PDB entry 5ZBF | X-ray diffraction, 1.60 A resolution | chain A

Chain A:
Name: Cupin domain protein
Source organism: Microcystis aeruginosa DIANCHI905
UniProtKB: L8NZJ8 (L8NZJ8_MICAE); numbering as in UniProt (aligned over 1-208)
Sequence (216 residues; row label = number of the first residue in the row):
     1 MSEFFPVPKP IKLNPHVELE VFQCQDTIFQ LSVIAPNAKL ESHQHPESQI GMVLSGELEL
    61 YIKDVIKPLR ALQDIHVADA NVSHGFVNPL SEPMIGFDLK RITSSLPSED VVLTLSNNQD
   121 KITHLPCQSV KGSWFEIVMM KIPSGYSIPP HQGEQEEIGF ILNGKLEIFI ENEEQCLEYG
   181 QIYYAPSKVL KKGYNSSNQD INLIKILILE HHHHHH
Disordered / not traced: 1, 212-216
Differences from the reference sequence: expression tag (209-216)
Ion coordination: Fe2+: His43, His45, Gln49, His84 (together with 3-(4-hydroxy-phenyl)pyruvic acid)
Small-molecule neighbours: 3-(4-hydroxy-phenyl)pyruvic acid (ENO): Leu13, Asn14, Gln30, Leu40, Glu41, His43, His45, Gln49, His84, Phe86, Lys100

In short:
Bound to chain A: 3-(4-hydroxy-phenyl)pyruvic acid. His43, His45, Gln49 and His84 form the Fe2+ site.
Chain A is Cupin domain protein (Microcystis aeruginosa DIANCHI905); the structure, Crystal structure of
4-hydroxyphenylpyruvic acid bound AerE from Microcystis aeruginosa, was determined by X-ray diffraction,
deposited together with 5ZBE.
